PDB entry 4MTE | X-ray diffraction, 2.50 A resolution | chains A and Y of the 6 polymer chains in the assembly

== Chain A ==
Protein: Zinc uptake regulation protein
Source organism: Escherichia coli
UniProtKB: P0AC51 (ZUR_ECOLI); numbering as in UniProt (aligned over 1-171)
Chain sequence (171 residues; row label = number of the first residue in the row):
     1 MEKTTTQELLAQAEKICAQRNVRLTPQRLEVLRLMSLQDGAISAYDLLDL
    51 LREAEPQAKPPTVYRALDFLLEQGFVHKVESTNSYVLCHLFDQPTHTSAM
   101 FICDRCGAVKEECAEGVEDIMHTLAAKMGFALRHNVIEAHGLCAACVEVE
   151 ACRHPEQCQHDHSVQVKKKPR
Unresolved in the structure: 1-3, 153-171
Metal / ion sites: Zn2+ site 1: His77, Cys88, His96, Glu111; Zn2+ site 2: Cys103, Cys106, Cys143, Cys146
From the paper describing this entry:
  - mutagenesis - C88S, C103S: abolished binding to znuABC operator DNA (chain Y)
  - mutagenesis - C103S: abolished binding to Zn2+
  - mutagenesis - C88S: decreased binding to Zn2+
  - specificity-determining residues: Tyr45 (by similarity / conservation)
  - mutagenesis - D49A, R52A: unchanged binding to Zn2+
  - mutagenesis - R52A (K_d2_ = 220 nM): decreased binding to znuABC operator DNA (chain Y)

== Chain Y ==
Molecule: znuABC operator DNA
Sequence (48 nucleotides; row label = number of the first residue in the row):
     1 AGA
     3 TA
     4 CG
     5 ATGT
     8 AG
     9 AATA
    12 GTTATAAC
    19 TATT
    22 CT
    23 ACAT
    26 CG
    27 TA
    28 TCTA
    31 CT
    32 AG
    33 T

== How chain A and chain Y interact ==
Residue-residue contacts - 12 pairs, chain A then chain Y:
  Tyr45(A) - DT14(Y)  base contact
  Tyr45(A) - DA15(Y)  hydrogen bond to the base
  Pro60(A) - DT16(Y)  base contact
  Pro61(A) - DT16(Y)  base contact
  Pro61(A) - DA17(Y)  base contact
  Tyr64(A) - DT14(Y)  sugar contact
  Tyr64(A) - DA15(Y)  hydrogen bond to the phosphate
  Tyr64(A) - DT16(Y)  base contact
  Arg65(A) - DA18(Y)  base contact
  Lys78(A) - DA15(Y)  salt bridge to the phosphate
  Asn83(A) - DT14(Y)  phosphate contact
  Tyr85(A) - DA15(Y)  hydrogen bond to the phosphate
Interface residues without a listed pair, chain A (10 interface residues in all): Ser43, Ala44

== Summary ==
10 residues of chain A and 5 residues of chain Y are in contact; the contacts include 3 hydrogen bonds and 1
salt bridge. Polar pairs include Tyr45(A)-DA15(Y), Tyr64(A)-DA15(Y) and Tyr85(A)-DA15(Y). From the paper: C88S
and C103S of chain A abolish binding to znuABC operator DNA (chain Y); the specificity determinant Tyr45(A); 4
substitutions were tested in all.
Here chain A is Zinc uptake regulation protein (Escherichia coli) and chain Y is znuABC operator DNA. Entry
4MTE (Zinc Uptake Regulator Complexed with Zinc and DNA) was determined by X-ray diffraction together with
4MTD from the same study.
